9FA2 - chains A and F of the 7 polymer chains in the assembly; structure by electron microscopy, 3.00 A resolution.

[Chain A (and F)]
Name: Large T antigen
From: Betapolyomavirus macacae
Notes: EC 3.6.4.-; chain F of this document is another copy of the same molecule, construct and numbering; everything in this record applies to it too
Reference sequence: P03070 (LT_SV40); residues 266-627 here = UniProt positions 266-627
Chain sequence (362 residues; each row starts with the number of its first residue):
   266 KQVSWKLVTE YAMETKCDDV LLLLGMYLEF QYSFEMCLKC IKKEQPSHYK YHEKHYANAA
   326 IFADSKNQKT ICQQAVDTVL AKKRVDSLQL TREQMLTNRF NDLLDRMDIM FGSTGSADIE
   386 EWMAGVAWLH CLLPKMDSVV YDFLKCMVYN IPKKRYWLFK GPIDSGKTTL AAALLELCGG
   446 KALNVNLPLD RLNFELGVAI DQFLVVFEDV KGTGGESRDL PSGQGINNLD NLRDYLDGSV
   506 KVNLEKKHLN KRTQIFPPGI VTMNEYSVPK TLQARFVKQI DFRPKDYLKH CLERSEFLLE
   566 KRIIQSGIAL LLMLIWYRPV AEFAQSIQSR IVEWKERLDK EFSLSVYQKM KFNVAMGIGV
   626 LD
Small-molecule neighbours: ATP (adenosine-5'-triphosphate): Leu-397, Pro-427, Ile-428, Asp-429, Ser-430, Gly-431, Lys-432, Thr-433, Thr-434, Glu-473, Asp-474, Asn-529, Arg-548, Pro-549, Lys-550, Asp-551, Leu-553, Lys-554, Leu-557, Leu-564, Ile-569
Swiss-Prot annotation at these positions:
  - binding site (Zn(2+)): Cys-302, Cys-305, His-313, His-317
  - binding site (ATP): Gly-426 to Thr-433

[Chain A / chain F interface]
Contacting residue pairs (26; chain A residue first):
  Trp-270(A) / Lys-331(F)
  Lys-271(A) / Asp-329(F)  salt bridge
  Gln-339(A) / Ser-330(F)  hydrogen bond (side chain-backbone)
  Gln-339(A) / Lys-331(F)
  Gln-339(A) / Asn-332(F)
  Gln-339(A) / Gln-333(F)  hydrogen bond
  Asp-342(A) / Lys-334(F)  salt bridge
  Thr-343(A) / Leu-293(F)
  Ala-346(A) / Leu-286(F)
  Ala-346(A) / Gly-290(F)
  Arg-349(A) / Asp-284(F)  salt bridge
  Val-350(A) / Gly-290(F)
  Val-350(A) / Met-291(F)
  Val-350(A) / Glu-294(F)
  Leu-353(A) / Leu-287(F)  hydrophobic
  Gln-354(A) / Met-291(F)
  Gln-354(A) / Lys-304(F)  hydrogen bond
  Gln-354(A) / Gln-310(F)
  Tyr-414(A) / Arg-567(F)  hydrogen bond (backbone-side chain)
  Asn-415(A) / Arg-567(F)  hydrogen bond (backbone-side chain)
  Ile-416(A) / Arg-567(F)
  Pro-417(A) / Arg-567(F)
  Asp-455(A) / His-513(F)  salt bridge
  Arg-456(A) / His-513(F)  hydrogen bond
  Asn-515(A) / Asp-284(F)  hydrogen bond
  Arg-517(A) / Asp-284(F)
Also at the interface, not in a pair above, chain A (19 interface residues in all): Leu-345
Also at the interface, not in a pair above, chain F (22 interface residues in all): Asp-283, Val-285, Leu-289, Ser-312, Glu-565

[Summary]
19 residues of chain A and 22 residues of chain F are in contact, with 7 hydrogen bonds and 4 salt bridges.
Among the polar pairs are Lys-271(A)/Asp-329(F), Asp-342(A)/Lys-334(F) and Arg-349(A)/Asp-284(F). Ligands of
chain A: ATP.
Chain A and chain F are both Large T antigen (Betapolyomavirus macacae); the structure, Active SV40 LTAg
complex with DNA (3D variability component_002, frame_005), was determined by electron microscopy (same
publication as 9EVH, 9EVP, 9F3T, 9F3U, 9F5I, 9F73 and 14 further entries).
